Entry 7W1K (X-ray diffraction, 1.39 A resolution); this record covers chain A.

# Chain A
Molecule: Carboxylesterase
Organism: Thermobifida fusca
Notes: EC 3.1.1.1
Reference sequence: P86325 (EST1_THEFU); residue numbers follow UniProt; this construct covers 1-497
Amino-acid sequence (497 residues; row label = number of the first residue in the row):
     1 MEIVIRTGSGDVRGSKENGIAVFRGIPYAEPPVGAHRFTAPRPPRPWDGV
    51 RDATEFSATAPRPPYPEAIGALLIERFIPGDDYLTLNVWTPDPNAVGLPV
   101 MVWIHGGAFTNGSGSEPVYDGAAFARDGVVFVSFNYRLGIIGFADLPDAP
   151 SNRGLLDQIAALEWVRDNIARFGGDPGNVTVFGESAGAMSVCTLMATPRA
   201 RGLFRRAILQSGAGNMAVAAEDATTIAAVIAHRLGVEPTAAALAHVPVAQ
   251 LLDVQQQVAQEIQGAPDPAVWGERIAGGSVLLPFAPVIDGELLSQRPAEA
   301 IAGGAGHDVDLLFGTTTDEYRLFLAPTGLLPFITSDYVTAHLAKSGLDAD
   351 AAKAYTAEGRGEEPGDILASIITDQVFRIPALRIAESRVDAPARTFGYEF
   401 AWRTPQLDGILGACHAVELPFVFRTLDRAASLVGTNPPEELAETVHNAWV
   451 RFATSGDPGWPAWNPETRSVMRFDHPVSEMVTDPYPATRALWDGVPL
Disordered / not traced: 497
UniProt features mapped onto this chain:
  - active site: Ser185 (Acyl-ester intermediate), Glu319 (Charge relay system), His415 (Charge relay system)
From the paper describing this entry:
  - catalytic residues: Ser185, Glu319, His415
  - contacts within the chain: Ser185-His415 (hydrogen bond)
  - mutagenesis - V376A (>=1.2-fold), R428A (>=1.2-fold): increased catalytic activity on BHET
  - mutagenesis - I69W/V376A (2.6-fold): increased catalytic activity on MHET

# In short
Curated annotation (UniProt) lists 3 active-site residues. The paper reports catalytic residues Ser185, Glu319
and His415; V376A and R428A increase catalytic activity on BHET.
Chain A is Carboxylesterase (Thermobifida fusca); the structure, Crystal structure of carboxylesterase from
Thermobifida fusca, was determined by X-ray diffraction (same publication as 7W1I, 7W1J and 7W1L).
